1S5E - chains A and F of the 6 polymer chains in the assembly; structure by X-ray diffraction, 1.90 A resolution.

[Chain A]
Name: Cholera enterotoxin, A chain precursor
Source organism: Vibrio cholerae
Notes: EC 2.4.2.36
Reference sequence: P01555 (CHTA_VIBCH); residues 1-240 here correspond to UniProt positions 19-258 (UniProt number = residue number + 18)
Chain sequence (240 residues; numbered 1 to 240; the number before each row is that of its first residue):
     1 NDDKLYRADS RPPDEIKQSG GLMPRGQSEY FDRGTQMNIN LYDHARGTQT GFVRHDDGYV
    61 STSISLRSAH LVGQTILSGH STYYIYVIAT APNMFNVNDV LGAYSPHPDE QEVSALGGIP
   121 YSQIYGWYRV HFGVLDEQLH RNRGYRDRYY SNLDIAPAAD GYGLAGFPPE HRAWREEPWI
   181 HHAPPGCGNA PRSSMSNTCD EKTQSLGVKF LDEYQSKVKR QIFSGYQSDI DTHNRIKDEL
Unresolved in the structure: 50, 194-196, 237-240
Curated features (UniProtKB/Swiss-Prot):
  - active site: Glu112
  - binding site (NAD(+)): Arg7 to Ser10, Met23 to Arg25
Cystine bridges: Cys187-Cys199
Ion coordination: Na+: Asn1, Thr90, Tyr150, Leu153

[Chain F]
Name: cholera toxin B protein (CTB)
Source organism: Vibrio cholerae
Reference sequence: P01556 (CHTB_VIBCH); residues 1-103 here correspond to UniProt positions 22-124 (UniProt number = residue number + 21)
Chain sequence (103 residues; each row starts with the number of its first residue):
     1 TPQNITDLCA EYHNTQIHTL NDKIFSYTES LAGKREMAII TFKNGATFQV EVPGSQHIDS
    61 QKKAIERMKD TLRIAYLTEA KVEKLCVWNN KTPHAIAAIS MAN
Cystine bridges: Cys9-Cys86

[How chain A and chain F interact]
Residue-residue contacts (18; chain A residue first):
  Arg148(A) with Asn103(F)
  Tyr149(A) with Glu79(F)
  Arg220(A) with Tyr76(F), hydrogen bond (side chain-backbone); Leu77(F), hydrogen bond (side chain-backbone); Glu79(F)
  Gln221(A) with Thr78(F), hydrogen bond (side chain-backbone)
  Ser224(A) with Ile74(F); Leu77(F); Thr78(F)
  Gly225(A) with Thr78(F)
  Ser228(A) with Ile74(F)
  Ile230(A) with Asp70(F); Arg73(F)
  Asp231(A) with Arg67(F), salt bridge; Asp70(F)
  Thr232(A) with Asp70(F), hydrogen bond
  His233(A) with Lys63(F); Glu66(F)
Also at the interface, not in a pair above, chain A (12 interface residues in all): Gln227

[Overview]
12 residues of chain A and 11 residues of chain F are in contact; the contacts include 4 hydrogen bonds and 1
salt bridge. Among the polar pairs are Asp231(A)-Arg67(F), Arg220(A)-Tyr76(F) and Arg220(A)-Leu77(F). UniProt
lists active-site residue Glu112(A) and 7 NAD+-binding residues on chain A.
Here chain A is Cholera enterotoxin, A chain precursor and chain F is cholera toxin B protein (CTB), both from
Vibrio cholerae. Entry 1S5E (Cholera holotoxin, Crystal form 1) was determined by X-ray diffraction (same
publication as 1S5B, 1S5C, 1S5D and 1S5F).
